Entry 6F40 (electron microscopy, 3.70 A resolution); this record covers chains A and Y of the 22 polymer chains in the assembly.

== Chain A ==
Molecule: DNA-directed RNA polymerase III subunit RPC1
Source organism: Saccharomyces cerevisiae (strain ATCC 204508 / S288c)
Notes: EC 2.7.7.6
Reference sequence: P04051 (RPC1_YEAST); residue numbers follow UniProt; this construct covers 1-1460
Chain sequence (1460 residues; numbered 1 to 1460; the number before each row is that of its first residue):
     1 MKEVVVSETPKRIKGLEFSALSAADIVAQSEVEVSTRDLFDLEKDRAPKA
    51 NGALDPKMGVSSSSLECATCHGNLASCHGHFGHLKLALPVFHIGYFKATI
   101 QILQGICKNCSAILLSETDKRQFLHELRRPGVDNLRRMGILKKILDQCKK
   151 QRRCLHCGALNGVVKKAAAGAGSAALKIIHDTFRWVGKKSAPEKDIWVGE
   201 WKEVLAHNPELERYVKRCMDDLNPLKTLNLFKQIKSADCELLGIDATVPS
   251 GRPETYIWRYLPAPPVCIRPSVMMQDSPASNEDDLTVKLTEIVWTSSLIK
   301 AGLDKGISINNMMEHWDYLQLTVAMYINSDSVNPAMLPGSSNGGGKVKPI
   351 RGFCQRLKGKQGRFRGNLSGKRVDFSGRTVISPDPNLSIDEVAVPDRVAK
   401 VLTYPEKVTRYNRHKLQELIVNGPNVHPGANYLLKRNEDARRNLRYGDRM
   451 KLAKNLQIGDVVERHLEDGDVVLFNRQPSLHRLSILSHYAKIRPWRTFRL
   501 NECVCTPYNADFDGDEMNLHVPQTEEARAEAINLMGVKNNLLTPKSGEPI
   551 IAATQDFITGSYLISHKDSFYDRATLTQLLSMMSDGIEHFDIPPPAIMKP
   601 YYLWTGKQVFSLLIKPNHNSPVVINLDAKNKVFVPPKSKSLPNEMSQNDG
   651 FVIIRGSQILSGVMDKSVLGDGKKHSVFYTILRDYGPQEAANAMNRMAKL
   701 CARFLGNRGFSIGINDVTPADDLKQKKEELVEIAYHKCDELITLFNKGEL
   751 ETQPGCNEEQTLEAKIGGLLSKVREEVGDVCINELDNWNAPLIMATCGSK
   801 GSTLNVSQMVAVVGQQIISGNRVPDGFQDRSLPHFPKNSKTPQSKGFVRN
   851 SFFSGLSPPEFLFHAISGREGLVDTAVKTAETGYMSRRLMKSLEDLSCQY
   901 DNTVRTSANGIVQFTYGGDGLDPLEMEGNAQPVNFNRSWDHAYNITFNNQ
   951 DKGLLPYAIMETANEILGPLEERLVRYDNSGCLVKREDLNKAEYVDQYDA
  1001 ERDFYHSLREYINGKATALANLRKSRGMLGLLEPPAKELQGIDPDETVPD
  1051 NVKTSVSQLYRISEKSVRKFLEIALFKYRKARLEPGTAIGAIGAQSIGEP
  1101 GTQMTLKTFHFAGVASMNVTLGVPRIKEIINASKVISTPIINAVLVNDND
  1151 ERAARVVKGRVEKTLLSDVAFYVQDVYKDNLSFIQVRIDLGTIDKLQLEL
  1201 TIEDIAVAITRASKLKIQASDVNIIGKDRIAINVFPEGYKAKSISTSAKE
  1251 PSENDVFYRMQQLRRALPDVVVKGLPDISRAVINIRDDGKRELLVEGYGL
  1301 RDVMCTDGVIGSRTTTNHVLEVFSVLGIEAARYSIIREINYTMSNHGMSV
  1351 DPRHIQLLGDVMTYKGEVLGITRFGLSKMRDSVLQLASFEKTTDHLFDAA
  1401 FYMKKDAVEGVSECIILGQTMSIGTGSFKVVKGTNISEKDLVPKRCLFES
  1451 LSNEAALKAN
Unresolved in the structure: 1, 169-174, 335-347, 1101-1116, 1237-1252, 1451-1460
Metal / ion sites: Zn2+ site 1: Cys-67, Cys-70, His-80; Zn2+ site 2: Cys-107, Cys-110, Cys-154, Cys-157

== Chain Y ==
Molecule: Template DNA
Sequence (81 nucleotides; numbered 1 to 81; the number before each row is that of its first residue):
     1 CCAAATGTCCACGAAGGGTTACTTCGCGAACACATAGTTGCGAAAAAAAC
    51 ATTTATTTATAGTAGCCGAAAATAGTGGACG
Unresolved in the structure: 1-2, 24-41, 78-81

== Interface between chain A and chain Y ==
Contacting residue pairs - 5 pairs, chain A then chain Y:
  Val-186(A) with DC10(Y), phosphate contact
  Arg-1373(A) with DA21(Y), hydrogen bond to the phosphate; DC22(Y), salt bridge to the phosphate
  Glu-1390(A) with DC22(Y), phosphate contact
  Lys-1391(A) with DC22(Y), phosphate contact
Interface residues without a listed pair, chain A (9 interface residues in all): Lys-188, Lys-358, Lys-360, Tyr-884, Asp-1394
Interface residues without a listed pair, chain Y (4 interface residues in all): DT23

== Overview ==
9 residues of chain A and 4 residues of chain Y are in contact; the contacts include 1 hydrogen bond and 1
salt bridge. Among the polar pairs are Arg-1373(A)/DA21(Y) and Arg-1373(A)/DC22(Y). Cys-67(A), Cys-70(A) and
His-80(A) coordinate Zn2+ site 1.
Chain A is DNA-directed RNA polymerase III subunit RPC1 (Saccharomyces cerevisiae (strain ATCC 204508 /
S288c)) and chain Y is Template DNA; the structure, RNA Polymerase III open complex, was determined by
electron microscopy (same publication as 6F41, 6F42 and 6F44).
